Entry 8B0T (X-ray diffraction, 2.40 A resolution); this record covers chain A.

== Chain A ==
Protein: 3C-like proteinase nsp5
Source organism: Severe acute respiratory syndrome coronavirus 2
Notes: EC 3.4.22.69
Reference sequence: P0DTC1 (R1A_SARS2); residues 1-301 here correspond to UniProt positions 3264-3564 (UniProt number = residue number + 3263)
Chain sequence (301 residues; numbered 1 to 301; the number before each row is that of its first residue):
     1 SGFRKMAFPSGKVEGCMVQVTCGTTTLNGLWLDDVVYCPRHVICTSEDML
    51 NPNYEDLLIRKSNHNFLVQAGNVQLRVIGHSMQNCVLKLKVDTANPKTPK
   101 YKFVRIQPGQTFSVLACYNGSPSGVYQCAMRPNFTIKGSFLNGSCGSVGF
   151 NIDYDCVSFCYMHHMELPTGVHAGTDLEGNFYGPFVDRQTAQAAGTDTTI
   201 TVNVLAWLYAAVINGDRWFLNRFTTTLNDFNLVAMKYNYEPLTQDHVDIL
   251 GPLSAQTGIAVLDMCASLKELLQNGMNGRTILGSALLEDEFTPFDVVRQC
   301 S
Metal / ion sites: gold ion site 1: K102, C156; gold ion site 2 near C145 (its only coordinating residue here)
From the paper describing this entry:
  - gold ion coordination: K102, C145, C156
  - catalytic residues: H41, C145 (citing earlier work)

== Overview ==
K102 and C156 coordinate gold ion site 1. From the paper: catalytic residues H41 and C145; gold ion
coordination by K102, C145 and C156.
Chain A is 3C-like proteinase nsp5 (Severe acute respiratory syndrome coronavirus 2); the structure,
SARS-CoV-2 Main Protease adduct with Au(PEt3)Br, was determined by X-ray diffraction together with 8B0S from
the same study.
